Entry 2DFS (electron crystallography, 24.00 A resolution (very low resolution: no residue pairs are listed; an interface is given only as per-side residue counts)); this record covers chains F and G of the 14 polymer chains in the assembly.

Chain F (and G):
Molecule: Calmodulin
From: Mus musculus
Notes: chain G of this document is another copy of the same molecule, construct and numbering; everything in this record applies to it too
UniProt: P62204 (CALM_MOUSE); numbering as in UniProt (aligned over 1-148)
Sequence (148 residues; each row starts with the number of its first residue):
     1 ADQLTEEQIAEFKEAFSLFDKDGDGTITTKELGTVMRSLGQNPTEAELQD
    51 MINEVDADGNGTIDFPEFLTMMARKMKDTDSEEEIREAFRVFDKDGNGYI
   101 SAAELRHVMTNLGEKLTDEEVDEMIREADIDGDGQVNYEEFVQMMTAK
Unresolved in the structure: 1-9 (chain G: 1-7)

Chain F / chain G interface:
At this resolution (24 A) residue pairs are not listed: 6 residues of chain F and 5 of chain G lie at the interface.

In short:
Chain F and chain G form an interface of 6 and 5 residues respectively.
Both chains are Calmodulin (Mus musculus). Entry 2DFS (3-D structure of Myosin-V inhibited state) was
determined by electron crystallography.
